1OMS - chains A and B of the 3 polymer chains in the assembly; structure by X-ray diffraction, 2.30 A resolution.

Chain A (and B):
Protein: Trigger Factor
Source organism: Escherichia coli
Notes: EC 5.2.1.8; fragment: Ribosome binding domain; chain B of this document is another copy of the same molecule, construct and numbering; everything in this record applies to it too
UniProt: P0A850 (TIG_ECOLI); residues 1-118 here = UniProt positions 1-118
Amino-acid sequence (121 residues; numbered -2 to 118; the number before each row is that of its first residue; numbers below 1 keep their minus sign (Gly-2 is residue -2)):
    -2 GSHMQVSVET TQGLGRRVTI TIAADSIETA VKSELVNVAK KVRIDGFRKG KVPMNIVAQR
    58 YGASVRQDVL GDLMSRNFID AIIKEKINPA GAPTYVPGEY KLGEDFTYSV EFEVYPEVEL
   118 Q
Disordered / not traced: -2 to 0, 116-118 (chain B: -2 to 0, 117-118)
Construct notes: expression tag (-2 to 0)
Modified residues: Mse1 (selenomethionine; parent Met); Mse51 (selenomethionine; parent Met); Mse71 (selenomethionine; parent Met)
Curated features (UniProtKB/Swiss-Prot):
  - modified residue: Arg45 (ADP-ribosylarginine)
  - mutagenesis: Phe44 to Lys46 (Decreases association with ribosomes)

Chain A / chain B interface:
Residue-residue contacts - 31 pairs, chain A then chain B:
  Val35(A) - Ile80(B)  hydrophobic
  Lys38(A) - Asp77(B)  salt bridge
  Lys38(A) - Ile80(B)
  Arg57(A) - Asn85(B)
  Tyr58(A) - Asn85(B)
  Ser61(A) - Gly88(B)
  Ser61(A) - Pro90(B)
  Gln64(A) - Ala89(B)
  Gln64(A) - Pro90(B)
  Asp65(A) - Ser72(B)  hydrogen bond
  Asp65(A) - Ile76(B)
  Asp65(A) - Tyr92(B)  hydrogen bond
  Asp69(A) - Asp65(B)
  Asp69(A) - Asp69(B)
  Ser72(A) - Asp65(B)  hydrogen bond
  Arg73(A) - Glu31(B)  salt bridge
  Arg73(A) - Asp65(B)  salt bridge
  Ile76(A) - Glu31(B)
  Ile76(A) - Ser61(B)
  Ile76(A) - Asp65(B)
  Asp77(A) - Lys38(B)  salt bridge
  Ile79(A) - Tyr58(B)
  Ile80(A) - Val35(B)  hydrophobic
  Ile80(A) - Val39(B)  hydrophobic
  Ile80(A) - Tyr58(B)
  Lys83(A) - Arg40(B)
  Lys83(A) - Ile41(B)
  Ile84(A) - Tyr58(B)
  Asn85(A) - Arg57(B)  hydrogen bond
  Asn85(A) - Tyr58(B)
  Pro90(A) - Gln64(B)
Also at the interface, not in a pair above, chain A (23 interface residues in all): Val39, Asp42, Val62, Pro86, Tyr92
Also at the interface, not in a pair above, chain B (25 interface residues in all): Val62, Ile79, Lys83, Pro86

In short:
The interface between chain A and chain B involves 23 residues on one side and 25 on the other, with 4
hydrogen bonds and 4 salt bridges. Among the polar pairs are Lys38(A)-Asp77(B), Arg73(A)-Glu31(B) and
Arg73(A)-Asp65(B).
Both chains are Trigger Factor (Escherichia coli). Entry 1OMS (Structure determination by MAD: E.coli Trigger
Factor binding at the ribosomal exit tunnel) was determined by X-ray diffraction (same publication as 1P9Y).
